Entry 7EVP (electron microscopy, 3.20 A resolution); this record covers chains A and C of the 4 polymer chains in the assembly.

== Chain A ==
Protein: Beta sliding clamp
Source organism: Staphylococcus aureus
UniProt: P0A024 (DPO3B_STAAU); numbering as in UniProt (aligned over 1-377)
Amino-acid sequence (377 residues; row label = number of the first residue in the row):
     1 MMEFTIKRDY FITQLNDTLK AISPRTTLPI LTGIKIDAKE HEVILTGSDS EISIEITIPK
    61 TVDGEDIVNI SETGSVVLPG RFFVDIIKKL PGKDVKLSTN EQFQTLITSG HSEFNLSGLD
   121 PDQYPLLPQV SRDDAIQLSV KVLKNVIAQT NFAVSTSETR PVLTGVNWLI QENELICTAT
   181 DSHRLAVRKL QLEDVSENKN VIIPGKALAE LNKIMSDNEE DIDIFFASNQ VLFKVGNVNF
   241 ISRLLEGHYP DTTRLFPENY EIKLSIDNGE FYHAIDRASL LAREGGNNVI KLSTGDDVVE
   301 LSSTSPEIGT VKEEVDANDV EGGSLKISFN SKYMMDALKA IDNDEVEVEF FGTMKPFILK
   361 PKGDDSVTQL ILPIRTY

== Chain C ==
Protein: Sliding clamp inhibitor
Source organism: Staphylococcus virus Twort
UniProt: A0A6H0X5G8 (A0A6H0X5G8_9CAUD); residues 1-74 here = UniProt positions 1-74
Amino-acid sequence (74 residues; row label = number of the first residue in the row):
     1 MLFFKEKFYN ELSYYRGGHK DLESMFELAL EYIEKLEEED EQQVTDYENA MEEELRDAVD
    61 VIESQLEIIK DIVR
Disordered / not traced: 1-11, 55-74

== How chain A and chain C interact ==
Residue-residue contacts (21; chain A residue first):
  F152(A) - L28(C)  hydrophobic
  Y272(A) - L30(C)
  R283(A) - D21(C)
  R283(A) - L22(C)
  R283(A) - M25(C)
  E284(A) - Y14(C)  hydrogen bond (backbone-side chain)
  G285(A) - Y14(C)
  G286(A) - G17(C)
  G286(A) - D21(C)
  N287(A) - D21(C)
  N288(A) - D21(C)  hydrogen bond
  N288(A) - M25(C)
  K332(A) - S24(C)  hydrogen bond
  K332(A) - M25(C)
  M335(A) - M25(C)  hydrophobic
  M335(A) - L30(C)  hydrophobic
  D336(A) - L28(C)
  D336(A) - L30(C)
  K339(A) - L28(C)
  K339(A) - A29(C)
  K339(A) - L30(C)
Interface residues without a listed pair, chain A (15 interface residues in all): D276, S279, S331
Interface residues without a listed pair, chain C (10 interface residues in all): G18

== Overview ==
15 residues of chain A face 10 of chain C across their interface; the contacts include 3 hydrogen bonds. Among
the polar pairs are E284(A)-Y14(C), N288(A)-D21(C) and K332(A)-S24(C).
Here chain A is Beta sliding clamp (Staphylococcus aureus) and chain C is Sliding clamp inhibitor
(Staphylococcus virus Twort). Entry 7EVP (Cryo-EM structure of the Gp168-beta-clamp complex) was determined by
electron microscopy.
